9D4I - chain A; structure by X-ray diffraction, 1.48 A resolution.

Chain A:
Name: Phage tail component domain protein
Organism: Bacteroides ovatus (strain ATCC 8483 / DSM 1896 / JCM 5824 / BCRC 10623 / CCUG 4943 / NCTC 11153)
UniProtKB: A0AAN3A5R0 (A0AAN3A5R0_BACO1); residues 21-499 here = UniProt positions 21-499
Sequence (480 residues; numbered 20 to 499; the number before each row is that of its first residue):
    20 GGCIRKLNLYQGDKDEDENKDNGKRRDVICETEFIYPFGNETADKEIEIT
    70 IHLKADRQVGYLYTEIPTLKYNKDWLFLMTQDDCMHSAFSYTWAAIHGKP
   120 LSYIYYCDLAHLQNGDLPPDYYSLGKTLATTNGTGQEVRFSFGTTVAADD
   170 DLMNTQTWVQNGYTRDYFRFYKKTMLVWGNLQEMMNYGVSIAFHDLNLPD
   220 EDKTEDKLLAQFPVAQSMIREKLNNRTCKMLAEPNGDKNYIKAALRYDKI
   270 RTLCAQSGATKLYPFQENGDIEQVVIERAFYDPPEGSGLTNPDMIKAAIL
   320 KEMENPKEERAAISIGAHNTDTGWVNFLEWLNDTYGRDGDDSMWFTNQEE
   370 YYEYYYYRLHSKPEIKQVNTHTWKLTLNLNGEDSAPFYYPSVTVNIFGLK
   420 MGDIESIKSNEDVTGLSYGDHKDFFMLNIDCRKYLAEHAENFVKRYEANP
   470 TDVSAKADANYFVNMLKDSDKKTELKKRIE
Disordered / not traced: 20-39
Differences from the reference sequence: expression tag (20)
Metal / ion sites: Ni2+: Asp-102, His-213 (together with glycerol)
From the paper describing this entry:
  - Ni2+ coordination: Asp-102, His-213
  - catalytic residues: His-337 (by similarity / conservation)

In short:
Asp-102 and His-213 coordinate Ni2+. The paper reports the catalytic residue His-337; Ni2+ coordination by
Asp-102 and His-213.
Chain A is Phage tail component domain protein (Bacteroides ovatus (strain ATCC 8483 / DSM 1896 / JCM 5824 /
BCRC 10623 / CCUG 4943 / NCTC 11153)); the structure, Crystal structure of Ni(II)-bound polysaccharide
deacetylase from Bacteroides ovatus, was determined by X-ray diffraction (same publication as 9D44, 9D5T and
9D60).
